Entry 8HIY (electron microscopy, 3.80 A resolution); this record covers chains A and B.

[Chain A (and B)]
Name: Aluminum-activated malate transporter 9
From: Arabidopsis thaliana
Notes: chain B of this document is another copy of the same molecule, construct and numbering; everything in this record applies to it too
UniProt: Q9LS46 (ALMT9_ARATH); residue numbers follow UniProt; this construct covers 1-598
Sequence (598 residues; each row starts with the number of its first residue):
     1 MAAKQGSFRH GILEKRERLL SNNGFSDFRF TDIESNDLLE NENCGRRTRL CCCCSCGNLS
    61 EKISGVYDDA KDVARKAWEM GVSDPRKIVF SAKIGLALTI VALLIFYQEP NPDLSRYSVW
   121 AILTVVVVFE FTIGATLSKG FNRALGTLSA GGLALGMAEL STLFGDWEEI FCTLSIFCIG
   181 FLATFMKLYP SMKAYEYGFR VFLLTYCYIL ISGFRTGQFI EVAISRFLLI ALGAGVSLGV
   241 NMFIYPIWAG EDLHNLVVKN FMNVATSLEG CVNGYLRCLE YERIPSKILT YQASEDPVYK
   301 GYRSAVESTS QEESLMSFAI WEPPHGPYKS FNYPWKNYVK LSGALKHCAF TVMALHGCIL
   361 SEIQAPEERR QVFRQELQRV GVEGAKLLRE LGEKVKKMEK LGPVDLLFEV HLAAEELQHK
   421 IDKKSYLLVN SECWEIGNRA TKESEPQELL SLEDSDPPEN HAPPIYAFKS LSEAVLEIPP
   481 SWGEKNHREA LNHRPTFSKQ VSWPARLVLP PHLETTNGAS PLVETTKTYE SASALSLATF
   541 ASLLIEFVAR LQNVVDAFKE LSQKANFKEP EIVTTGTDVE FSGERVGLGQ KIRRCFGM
Not modelled in the structure: 1-66, 165-166, 280-295, 431-527, 566-598

[Interface between chain A and chain B]
Pairs across the interface - 89 pairs, chain A then chain B:
  Lys-76(A) with Tyr-189(B)
  Met-80(A) with Tyr-189(B), hydrophobic
  Lys-87(A) with Phe-185(B); Leu-188(B)
  Phe-90(A) with Thr-184(B); Leu-188(B), hydrophobic
  Ser-91(A) with Phe-181(B), hydrogen bond (side chain-backbone); Thr-184(B); Phe-185(B), hydrogen bond (side chain-backbone)
  Ala-92(A) with Phe-181(B)
  Ile-94(A) with Thr-184(B)
  Gly-95(A) with Phe-177(B)
  Leu-96(A) with Phe-177(B)
  Thr-99(A) with Phe-177(B)
  Phe-106(A) with Ile-211(B), hydrophobic
  Ser-115(A) with Arg-215(B)
  Val-119(A) with Tyr-208(B), hydrophobic
  Ile-122(A) with Cys-207(B), hydrophobic
  Val-126(A) with Leu-203(B), hydrophobic; Leu-204(B), hydrophobic
  Phe-131(A) with Leu-188(B), hydrophobic
  Phe-177(A) with Gly-95(B); Leu-96(B); Thr-99(B)
  Phe-181(A) with Ser-91(B), hydrogen bond (backbone-side chain); Ala-92(B)
  Thr-184(A) with Phe-90(B); Ser-91(B); Ile-94(B)
  Phe-185(A) with Lys-87(B); Ser-91(B), hydrogen bond (backbone-side chain)
  Leu-188(A) with Lys-87(B); Phe-90(B), hydrophobic; Phe-131(B), hydrophobic
  Tyr-189(A) with Lys-76(B); Met-80(B), hydrophobic
  Leu-203(A) with Val-126(B), hydrophobic
  Leu-204(A) with Val-126(B), hydrophobic
  Cys-207(A) with Ile-122(B), hydrophobic
  Tyr-208(A) with Val-119(B), hydrophobic
  Ile-211(A) with Phe-106(B), hydrophobic
  Arg-215(A) with Ser-115(B)
  Glu-307(A) with Glu-307(B)
  Phe-350(A) with Met-353(B), hydrophobic
  Met-353(A) with Phe-350(B), hydrophobic
  Ala-354(A) with Ala-354(B), hydrophobic
  Gly-357(A) with Arg-550(B), hydrogen bond (backbone-side chain)
  Ser-361(A) with Glu-546(B); Arg-550(B)
  Glu-362(A) with Ala-549(B); Arg-550(B), hydrogen bond (side chain-backbone)
  Ile-363(A) with Glu-546(B); Ala-549(B), hydrophobic
  Glu-415(A) with Thr-528(B)
  Gln-418(A) with Thr-528(B); Ser-531(B), hydrogen bond; Ala-532(B)
  Ile-421(A) with Leu-535(B), hydrophobic
  Asp-422(A) with Val-429(B); Asn-430(B); Ser-531(B)
  Ser-425(A) with Val-429(B); Asn-430(B), hydrogen bond
  Val-429(A) with Asp-422(B); Ser-425(B)
  Asn-430(A) with Asp-422(B); Ser-425(B), hydrogen bond
  Thr-528(A) with Glu-415(B); Gln-418(B)
  Ser-531(A) with Gln-418(B), hydrogen bond; Asp-422(B)
  Ala-532(A) with Gln-418(B)
  Leu-535(A) with Ile-421(B), hydrophobic; Ser-542(B)
  Ser-536(A) with Glu-546(B)
  Thr-539(A) with Thr-539(B); Ser-542(B), hydrogen bond; Glu-546(B)
  Ser-542(A) with Leu-535(B); Thr-539(B), hydrogen bond
  Glu-546(A) with Ser-361(B); Ile-363(B); Ser-536(B); Thr-539(B)
  Ala-549(A) with Glu-362(B); Ile-363(B), hydrophobic
  Arg-550(A) with Gly-357(B), hydrogen bond (side chain-backbone); Ser-361(B); Glu-362(B), hydrogen bond (backbone-side chain)
Other interface residues (no listed pair), chain A (72 interface residues in all): Ala-77, Ile-88, Leu-98, Ala-102, Leu-123, Thr-173, Ile-176, Gly-180, Leu-182, Pro-190, Arg-200, Phe-214, Arg-303, Val-306, Thr-309, Leu-360, Ala-538, Leu-543, Asn-553
Other interface residues (no listed pair), chain B (72 interface residues in all): Ala-77, Ile-88, Leu-98, Ala-102, Leu-123, Thr-173, Ile-176, Gly-180, Leu-182, Pro-190, Arg-200, Phe-214, Arg-303, Val-306, Thr-309, Leu-360, Ala-538, Leu-543, Asn-553

[Overview]
Chain A and chain B each contribute 72 residues to their interface; the contacts include 14 hydrogen bonds.
Polar pairs include Ser-91(A)/Phe-181(B), Ser-91(A)/Phe-185(B) and Gly-357(A)/Arg-550(B).
Both chains are Aluminum-activated malate transporter 9 (Arabidopsis thaliana). Entry 8HIY (AtALMT9 plus
malate) was determined by electron microscopy, deposited together with 8ZVF and 8HIW.
